Entry 5NNE (X-ray diffraction, 1.15 A resolution); this record covers chains A and C.

== Chain A ==
Molecule: Bromodomain-containing protein 4
Source organism: Homo sapiens
UniProtKB: O60885 (BRD4_HUMAN); numbering as in UniProt (aligned over 44-168)
Chain sequence (127 residues; each row starts with the number of its first residue):
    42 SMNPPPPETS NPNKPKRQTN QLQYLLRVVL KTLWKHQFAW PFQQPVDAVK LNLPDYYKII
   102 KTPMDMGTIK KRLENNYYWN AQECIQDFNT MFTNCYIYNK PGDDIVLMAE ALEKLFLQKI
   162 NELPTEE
Not modelled in the structure: 167-168
Sequence notes: expression tag (42-43)
From the paper describing this entry:
  - binding site for Gka(aly)gk(aly)tqmy (chain C): Asn140

== Chain C ==
Molecule: Gka(aly)gk(aly)tqmy
Chain sequence (11 residues; row label = number of the first residue in the row):
  1198 GKAKGKKTQM Y
Not modelled in the structure: 1208
Modified positions: Lys1201 (N(6)-acetyllysine; ALY); Lys1204 (N(6)-acetyllysine; ALY)
From the paper describing this entry:
  - post-translational modification sites: Lys1201, Lys1204

== Chain A / chain C interface ==
Pairs across the interface (19; chain A residue first):
  Trp81(A) - Lys1204(C)
  Pro82(A) - Lys1201(C)
  Pro82(A) - Lys1204(C)
  Phe83(A) - Lys1201(C)
  Val87(A) - Lys1201(C)
  Leu92(A) - Lys1199(C)  hydrogen bond (backbone-side chain)
  Asn93(A) - Lys1199(C)  hydrogen bond (backbone-side chain)
  Leu94(A) - Lys1199(C)
  Tyr97(A) - Lys1201(C)
  Ile100(A) - Gly1198(C)
  Tyr139(A) - Gly1198(C)
  Tyr139(A) - Lys1199(C)  hydrogen bond (side chain-backbone)
  Asn140(A) - Lys1201(C)
  Asp145(A) - Lys1204(C)  hydrogen bond (side chain-backbone)
  Asp145(A) - Thr1205(C)  hydrogen bond (side chain-backbone)
  Ile146(A) - Lys1201(C)
  Ile146(A) - Lys1204(C)
  Met149(A) - Lys1204(C)
  Met149(A) - Thr1205(C)
Interface residues without a listed pair, chain A (18 interface residues in all): Phe79, Asp96, Cys136, Asp144
Interface residues without a listed pair, chain C (7 interface residues in all): Ala1200, Lys1203

== Summary ==
18 residues of chain A face 7 of chain C across their interface; the contacts include 5 hydrogen bonds. Among
the polar pairs are Leu92(A)-Lys1199(C), Asn93(A)-Lys1199(C) and Tyr139(A)-Lys1199(C). The paper reports a
binding site for Gka(aly)gk(aly)tqmy (chain C) at Asn140(A); modification sites Lys1201(C) and Lys1204(C).
Here chain A is Bromodomain-containing protein 4 (Homo sapiens) and chain C is Gka(aly)gk(aly)tqmy. Entry 5NNE
(Crystal Structure of the first bromodomain of human BRD4 in complex with a diacetylated TOP2A peptide ...)
was determined by X-ray diffraction (same publication as 5NNC, 5NND, 5NNF, 5NNG, 6G0O, 6G0P and 3 further
entries).
